PDB entry 3ECC | X-ray diffraction, 2.70 A resolution | chain A

Chain A:
Protein: DNA replication protein DnaC
Organism: Aquifex aeolicus
Reference sequence: O67056 (O67056_AQUAE); numbering as in UniProt (aligned over 43-226)
Chain sequence (185 residues; numbered 42 to 226; the number before each row is that of its first residue):
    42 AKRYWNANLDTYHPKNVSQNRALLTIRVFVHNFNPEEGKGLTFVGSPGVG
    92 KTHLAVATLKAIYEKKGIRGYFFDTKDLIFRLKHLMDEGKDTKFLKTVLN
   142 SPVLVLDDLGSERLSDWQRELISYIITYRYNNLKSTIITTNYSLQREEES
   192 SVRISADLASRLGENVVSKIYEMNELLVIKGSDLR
Unresolved in the structure: 188-190
Differences from the reference sequence: expression tag (42)
Residues lining bound ligands:
  - ADP (adenosine-5'-diphosphate): Arg44, Tyr45, Thr52, Tyr53, His54, Pro55, Gln60, Ser87, Pro88, Gly89, Val90, Gly91, Lys92, Thr93, His94, Arg226
  - beryllium trifluoride: Ser87, Pro88, Gly89, Lys92, Thr93, Asp148, Asp149, Thr180, Asn182, Arg226
What the authors report for this chain:
  - binding site for beryllium trifluoride: Arg226
  - conformationally variable residues (order/disorder transition): Arg226
  - catalytic residues: Arg226 (proposed by the authors, not directly observed)
  - mutagenesis - K210A, R226A: decreased binding to ssDNA
  - mutagenesis - F121D, Y165D, K210A, R226A: unchanged binding to ATP
  - catalytic residues: Lys210 (by similarity / conservation)
  - mutagenesis - F121D, Y165D: abolished binding to ssDNA
  - mutagenesis - K92R: abolished binding to DNA
  - mutagenesis - K92R: abolished binding to ATP
  - mutagenesis - F121D/Y165D: abolished binding to MBP-DnaA III-IV
  - mutagenesis - F121D/Y165D: unchanged binding to nucleotide

Summary:
Ligands of chain A: ADP and beryllium trifluoride. From the paper: catalytic residues Arg226 and Lys210; K210A
and R226A reduce binding to ssDNA; 6 substitutions were tested in all.
Chain A is DNA replication protein DnaC (Aquifex aeolicus); the structure, Crystal structure of the DnaC
helicase loader in complex with ADP-BeF3, was determined by X-ray diffraction, deposited together with 3EC2.
